PDB entry 8GIM | X-ray diffraction, 2.63 A resolution | chains C and E of the 6 polymer chains in the assembly

[Chain C]
Molecule: Cyclic GMP-AMP synthase
Source organism: Mus musculus
Notes: EC 2.7.7.86; fragment: catalytic domain, residues 147-507
UniProt: Q8C6L5 (CGAS_MOUSE); residue numbers follow UniProt; this construct covers 147-507
Sequence (364 residues; each row starts with the number of its first residue):
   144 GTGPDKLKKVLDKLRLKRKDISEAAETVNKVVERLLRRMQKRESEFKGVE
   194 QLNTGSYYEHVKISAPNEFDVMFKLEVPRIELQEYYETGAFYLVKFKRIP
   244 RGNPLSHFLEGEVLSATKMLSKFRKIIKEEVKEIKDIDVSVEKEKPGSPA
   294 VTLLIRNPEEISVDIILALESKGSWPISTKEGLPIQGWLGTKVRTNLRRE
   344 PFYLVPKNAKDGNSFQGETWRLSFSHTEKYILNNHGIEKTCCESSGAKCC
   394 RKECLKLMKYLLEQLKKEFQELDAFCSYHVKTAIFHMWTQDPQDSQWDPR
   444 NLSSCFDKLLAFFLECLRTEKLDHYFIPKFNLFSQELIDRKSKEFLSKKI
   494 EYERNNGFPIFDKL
Not modelled in the structure: 144-147, 240-246, 252-255, 507
Construct notes: expression tag (144-146)
Ion coordination: Mg2+ site 1: Glu-211, Asp-213, Asp-307 (together with ATP); Mg2+ site 2: Glu-211, Asp-213 (together with ATP); Zn2+: His-378, Cys-384, Cys-385, Cys-392
Small-molecule neighbours: ATP (adenosine-5'-triphosphate): Gly-198, Ser-199, Glu-202, Lys-205, Glu-211, Asp-213, Arg-364, Ser-368, Glu-371, Lys-402, Ser-420, Tyr-421, Lys-424, His-467
UniProt features mapped onto this chain:
  - region: Lys-372 to Lys-395 (DNA-binding)
  - motif: Leu-154 to Leu-159 (Nuclear export signal), Asp-281 to Ser-291 (Nuclear localization signal)
  - binding site (GTP): Thr-197, Asp-307, Arg-364 to Glu-371
  - binding site (ATP): Ser-199, Glu-371, Lys-402, Ser-420 to Lys-424
  - binding site (Mg(2+)): Glu-211, Asp-213, Asp-307
  - binding site (2',3'-cGAMP): Asp-213, Gly-290, Asp-307, Lys-350, Arg-364 to Ser-366
  - binding site (Zn(2+)): His-378, Cys-384, Cys-385, Cys-392
  - site: Arg-241 (Arginine-anchor), Asp-307, Ile-308 (Cleavage)
  - modified residue: Lys-156 (N6-lactoyllysine), Glu-176 (PolyADP-ribosyl glutamic acid), Ser-199 (Phosphoserine), Tyr-201 (Phosphotyrosine), Glu-272 (5-glutamyl polyglutamate), Ser-291 (Phosphoserine), Glu-302 (5-glutamyl glutamate), Lys-372 (N6-acetyllysine), Lys-382 (N6-acetyllysine), Lys-402 (N6-acetyllysine), Ser-420 (Phosphoserine), Lys-491 (N6-methyllysine)
  - lipidation (S-palmitoyl cysteine): Cys-392, Cys-393, Cys-459
  - cross-link (Glycyl lysine isopeptide (Lys-Gly)): Lys-217 (interchain with G-Cter in SUMO), Lys-271 (interchain with G-Cter in ubiquitin), Lys-335 (interchain with G-Cter in SUMO), Lys-372 (interchain with G-Cter in SUMO), Lys-382 (interchain with G-Cter in SUMO), Lys-399 (interchain with G-Cter in ubiquitin), Lys-402 (interchain with G-Cter in ubiquitin), Lys-409 (interchain with G-Cter in ubiquitin), Lys-410 (interchain with G-Cter in ubiquitin), Lys-464 (interchain with G-Cter in SUMO)
  - mutagenesis: Lys-156 (K156Q: Mimics lactylation; knockin mice show higher mortality following HSV-1 infection), Asn-172 (N172K: Induces alteration of the DNA-binding surface and leads to decreased synthesis of cyclic GMP-AMP (cGAMP); when associated with L-180), Glu-176 (E176A: Abolished poly-ADP-ribosylation by PARP1, stimulating interferon production in knockin mice), Arg-180 (R180L: Induces alteration of the DNA-binding surface and leads to decreased synthesis of cyclic GMP-AMP (cGAMP); when associated with K-182), Gly-198 (G198A: Abolishes stimulation of interferon production; when associated with A-199), Ser-199 (S199A: Abolishes stimulation of interferon production; when associated with A-199), Tyr-201 (Y201E: Phosphomimetic mutant; reduced translocation to the nucleus following treatment with etoposide), Glu-211 to Asp-213 (Abolished nucleotidyltransferase activity. Does not affect nuclear localization and tethering to chromatin), Glu-211 (E211A: Abolishes ability to promote type-I interferon production), Asp-213 (D213A: Abolishes ability to promote type-I interferon production), Lys-217 (K217R: Reduced sumoylation), Arg-222 (R222E: Impaired tethering to chromatin, leading to constitutive activation in the absence of DNA), 31 further mutagenesis entries in UniProt
Reported in the primary citation:
  - mutagenesis - E211Q/D213N: abolished catalytic activity
  - binding site for ATP: Ser-368, Glu-371, Lys-424
  - specificity-determining residues: His-467 (proposed by the authors, not directly observed)
  - mutagenesis - R364A (33-fold), H467A: decreased catalytic activity on ATP/GTP
  - mutagenesis - H467A (2-fold): increased catalytic activity on GTP/GTP
  - specificity-determining residues: Ile-309, Arg-364
  - mutagenesis - R364A (10-fold): decreased catalytic activity on GTP/GTP
  - mutagenesis - R364A (4-fold): increased catalytic activity on ATP/ATP

[Chain E]
Molecule: Palindromic DNA18
Sequence (18 nucleotides; row label = number of the first residue in the row):
     1 ATCTGTACATGTACAGAT

[Interface between chain C and chain E]
Pairs across the interface (7):
  Ser-317(C) / DG11(E)  phosphate contact
  Thr-334(C) / DA13(E)  phosphate contact
  Lys-335(C) / DA13(E)  phosphate contact
  Lys-335(C) / DC14(E)  salt bridge to the phosphate
  Thr-338(C) / DT12(E)  sugar contact
  Thr-338(C) / DA13(E)  hydrogen bond to the phosphate
  Arg-342(C) / DG11(E)  base contact
Also at the interface, not in a pair above, chain C (6 interface residues in all): Lys-323

[Overview]
6 residues of chain C and 4 residues of chain E are in contact, with 1 hydrogen bond and 1 salt bridge. Polar
contacts include Thr-338(C)/DA13(E) and Lys-335(C)/DC14(E). Bound to chain C: ATP. From the paper: a binding
site for ATP at Ser-368(C), Glu-371(C) and Lys-424(C); R364A and H467A of chain C reduce catalytic activity on
ATP/GTP.
Chain C is Cyclic GMP-AMP synthase (Mus musculus) and chain E is Palindromic DNA18; the structure, Structure
of Ternary Complex of mouse cGAS with dsDNA and Bound ATP: with 10mM Mg2+, was determined by X-ray
diffraction, deposited together with 7UUX, 7UXW, 7UYQ, 7UYZ, 7UZR, 7V0W and 14 further entries.
